3J0L - chains a and X of the 32 polymer chains in the assembly; structure by electron microscopy, 9.80 A resolution (very low resolution: no residue pairs are listed; an interface is given only as per-side residue counts).

Chain a:
Molecule: 40S ribosomal RNA fragment
From: Oryctolagus cuniculus
Sequence (48 nucleotides; each row starts with the number of its first residue):
   541 GGAGGGCAAG UCAUGGUGCC AGCAGCCGCG GUAAUUCCAG CUCCAAUA

Chain X:
Protein: Ribosomal protein S30
From: Oryctolagus cuniculus
Sequence (68 residues; numbered 7 to 74; the number before each row is that of its first residue):
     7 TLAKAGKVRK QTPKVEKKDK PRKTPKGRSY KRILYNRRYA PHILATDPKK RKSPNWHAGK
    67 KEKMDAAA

Interface between chain a and chain X:
At this resolution (10 A) residue pairs are not listed: 22 residues of chain a and 28 of chain X lie at the interface.

Overview:
The interface between chain a and chain X involves 22 residues on one side and 28 on the other.
Here chain a is 40S ribosomal RNA fragment and chain X is Ribosomal protein S30, both from Oryctolagus
cuniculus. Entry 3J0L (Core of mammalian 80S pre-ribosome in complex with tRNAs fitted to a 9.8A cryo-EM map:
classic ...) was determined by electron microscopy together with 3J0O and 3J0P from the same study.
